6TYT - chains A and C of the 3 polymer chains in the assembly; structure by X-ray diffraction, 2.40 A resolution.

[Chain A]
Molecule: X-ray repair cross-complementing protein 5
Organism: Xenopus laevis
Notes: EC 3.6.4.-; fragment: Ku80 von Willebrand domain
Reference sequence: A0A1L8EVE5 (A0A1L8EVE5_XENLA); residue numbers follow UniProt; this construct covers 1-169, 188-242
Sequence (231 residues; row label = number of the first residue in the row; note: 18 numbers in that range are skipped by the numbering (no residue carries them; nothing is unmodelled there); numbers below 1 keep their minus sign (Met-6 is residue -6)):
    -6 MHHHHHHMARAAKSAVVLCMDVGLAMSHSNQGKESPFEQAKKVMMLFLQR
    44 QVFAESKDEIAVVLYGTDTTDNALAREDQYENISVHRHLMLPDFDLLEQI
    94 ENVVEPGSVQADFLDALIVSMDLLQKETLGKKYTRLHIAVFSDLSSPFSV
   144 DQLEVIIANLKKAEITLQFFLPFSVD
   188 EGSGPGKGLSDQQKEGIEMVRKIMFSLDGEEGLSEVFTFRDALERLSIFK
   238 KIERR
Disordered / not traced: -6 to 5, 188-194, 237-242
Sequence notes: initiating methionine (-6); expression tag (-5 to 0); engineered mutation Ser190 (Cys in A0A1L8EVE5), Ala229 (Ser in A0A1L8EVE5)
From the paper describing this entry:
  - mutagenesis - S229A: increased binding to Ala-lys-gly-leu-phe-met

[Chain C]
Molecule: Arg-lys-arg-ile-leu-pro-thr-trp-met-leu-ala
Notes: fragment: APLF Ku Binding Motif
Sequence (16 residues; row label = number of the first residue in the row):
   179 LAERKRILPTWMLAEH
Disordered / not traced: 179-181, 193-194

[Interface between chain A and chain C]
Pairs across the interface (30):
  Arg69(A) with Ile185(C)
  Gln72(A) with Lys183(C), hydrogen bond (side chain-backbone); Arg184(C); Ile185(C), hydrogen bond (side chain-backbone)
  Tyr73(A) with Ile185(C), hydrogen bond (side chain-backbone); Leu186(C)
  Asp105(A) with Arg184(C), salt bridge
  Leu107(A) with Arg184(C)
  Asp108(A) with Arg184(C), salt bridge
  Ile111(A) with Arg184(C); Leu186(C), hydrophobic; Pro187(C); Met190(C), hydrophobic
  Met114(A) with Trp189(C)
  Asp115(A) with Pro187(C); Trp189(C), hydrogen bond
  Gln118(A) with Trp189(C)
  Ser142(A) with Arg182(C), hydrogen bond (side chain-backbone); Arg184(C), hydrogen bond (backbone-side chain)
  Val143(A) with Arg184(C)
  Asp144(A) with Arg182(C); Lys183(C); Arg184(C), hydrogen bond (backbone-side chain)
  Gln145(A) with Arg184(C), hydrogen bond (side chain-backbone); Leu186(C)
  Val148(A) with Leu186(C), hydrophobic; Met190(C)
  Ile149(A) with Met190(C), hydrophobic
  Asn152(A) with Trp189(C); Met190(C), hydrogen bond (side chain-backbone)
Also at the interface, not in a pair above, chain A (18 interface residues in all): Leu67

[Overview]
The interface between chain A and chain C involves 18 residues on one side and 8 on the other, with 9 hydrogen
bonds and 2 salt bridges. Polar contacts include Asp105(A)-Arg184(C), Asp108(A)-Arg184(C) and
Gln72(A)-Lys183(C). From the paper: S229A of chain A increases binding to Ala-lys-gly-leu-phe-met.
Here chain A is X-ray repair cross-complementing protein 5 (Xenopus laevis) and chain C is
Arg-lys-arg-ile-leu-pro-thr-trp-met-leu-ala. Entry 6TYT (Structure of Ku80 von Willebrand domain S229A mutant
complexed with APLF and XLF Ku Binding Motif) was determined by X-ray diffraction (same publication as 6TYU,
6TYV, 6TYW, 6TYX and 6TYZ).
